Entry 7VF2 (electron microscopy, 3.00 A resolution); this record covers chains A and C of the 4 polymer chains in the assembly.

Chain A:
Molecule: Protein virilizer homolog
Organism: Homo sapiens
UniProtKB: Q69YN4 (VIR_HUMAN); numbering as in UniProt (aligned over 1-1812)
Sequence (1812 residues; each row starts with the number of its first residue):
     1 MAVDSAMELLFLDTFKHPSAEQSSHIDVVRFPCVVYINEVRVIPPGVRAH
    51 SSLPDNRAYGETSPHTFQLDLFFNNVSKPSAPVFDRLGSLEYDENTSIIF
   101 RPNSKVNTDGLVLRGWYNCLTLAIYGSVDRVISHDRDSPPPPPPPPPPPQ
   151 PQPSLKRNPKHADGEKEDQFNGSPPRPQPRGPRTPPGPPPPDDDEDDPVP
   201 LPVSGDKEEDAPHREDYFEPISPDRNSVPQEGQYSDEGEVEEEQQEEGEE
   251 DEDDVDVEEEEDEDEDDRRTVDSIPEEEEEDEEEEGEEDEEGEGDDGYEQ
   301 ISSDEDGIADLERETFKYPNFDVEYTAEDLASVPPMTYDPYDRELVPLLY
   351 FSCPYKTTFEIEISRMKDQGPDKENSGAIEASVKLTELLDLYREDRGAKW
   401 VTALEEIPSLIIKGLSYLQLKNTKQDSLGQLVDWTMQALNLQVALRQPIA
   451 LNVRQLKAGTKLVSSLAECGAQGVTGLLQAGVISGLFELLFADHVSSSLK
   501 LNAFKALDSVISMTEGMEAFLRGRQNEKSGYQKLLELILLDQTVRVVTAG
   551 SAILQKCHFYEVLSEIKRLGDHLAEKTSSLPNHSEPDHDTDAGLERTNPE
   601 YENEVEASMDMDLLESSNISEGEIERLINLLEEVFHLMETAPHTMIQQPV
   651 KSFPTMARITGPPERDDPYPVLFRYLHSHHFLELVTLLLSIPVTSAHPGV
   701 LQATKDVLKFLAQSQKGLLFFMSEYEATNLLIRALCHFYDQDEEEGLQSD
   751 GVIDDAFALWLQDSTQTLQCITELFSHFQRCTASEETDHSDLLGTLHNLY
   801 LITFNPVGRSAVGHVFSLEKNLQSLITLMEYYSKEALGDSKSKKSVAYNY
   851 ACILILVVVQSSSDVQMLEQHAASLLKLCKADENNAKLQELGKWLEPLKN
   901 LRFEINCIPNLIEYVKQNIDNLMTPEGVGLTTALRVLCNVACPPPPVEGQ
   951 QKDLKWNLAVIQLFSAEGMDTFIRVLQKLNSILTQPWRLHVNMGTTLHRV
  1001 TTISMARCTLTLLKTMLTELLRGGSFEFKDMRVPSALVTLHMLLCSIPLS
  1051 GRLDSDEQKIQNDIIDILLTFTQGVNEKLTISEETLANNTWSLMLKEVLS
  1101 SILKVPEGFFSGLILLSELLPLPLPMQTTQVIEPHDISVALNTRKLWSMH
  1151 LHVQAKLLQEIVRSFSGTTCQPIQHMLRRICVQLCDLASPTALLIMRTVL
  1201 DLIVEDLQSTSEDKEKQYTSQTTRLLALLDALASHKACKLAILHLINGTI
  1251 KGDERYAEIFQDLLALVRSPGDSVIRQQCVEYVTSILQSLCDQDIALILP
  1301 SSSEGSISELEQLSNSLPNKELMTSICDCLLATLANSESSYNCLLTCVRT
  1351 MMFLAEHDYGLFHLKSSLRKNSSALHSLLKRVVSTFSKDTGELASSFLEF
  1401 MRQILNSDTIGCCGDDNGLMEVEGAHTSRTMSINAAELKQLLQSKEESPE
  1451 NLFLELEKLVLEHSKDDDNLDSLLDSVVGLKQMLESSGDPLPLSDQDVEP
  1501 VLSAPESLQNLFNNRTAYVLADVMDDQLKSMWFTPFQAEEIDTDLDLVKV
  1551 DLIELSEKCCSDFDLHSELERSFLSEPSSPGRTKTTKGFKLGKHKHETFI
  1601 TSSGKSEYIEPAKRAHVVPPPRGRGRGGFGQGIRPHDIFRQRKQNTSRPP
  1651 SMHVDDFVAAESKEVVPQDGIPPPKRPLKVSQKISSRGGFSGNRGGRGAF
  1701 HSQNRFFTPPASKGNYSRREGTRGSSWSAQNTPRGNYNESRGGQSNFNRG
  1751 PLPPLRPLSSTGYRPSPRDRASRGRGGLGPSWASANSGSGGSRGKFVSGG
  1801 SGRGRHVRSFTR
Not modelled in the structure: 1-332, 580-618, 1410-1427, 1586-1812
Curated features (UniProtKB/Swiss-Prot):
  - modified residue: A2 (N-acetylalanine), S133 (Phosphoserine), S138 (Phosphoserine), S173 (Phosphoserine), T184 (Phosphothreonine), S222 (Phosphoserine), Y914 (Phosphotyrosine), S1579 (Phosphoserine), T1708 (Phosphothreonine), R1723 (Omega-N-methylarginine), R1741 (Asymmetric dimethylarginine), R1773 (Asymmetric dimethylarginine), R1775 (Asymmetric dimethylarginine), R1793 (Asymmetric dimethylarginine)

Chain C:
Molecule: Pre-mRNA-splicing regulator WTAP
Organism: Homo sapiens
UniProtKB: Q15007 (FL2D_HUMAN); residues 1-396 here = UniProt positions 1-396
Sequence (396 residues; each row starts with the number of its first residue):
     1 MTNEEPLPKKVRLSETDFKVMARDELILRWKQYEAYVQALEGKYTDLNSN
    51 DVTGLRESEEKLKQQQQESARRENILVMRLATKEQEMQECTTQIQYLKQV
   101 QQPSVAQLRSTMVDPAINLFFLKMKGELEQTKDKLEQAQNELSAWKFTPD
   151 SQTGKKLMAKCRMLIQENQELGRQLSQGRIAQLEAELALQKKYSEELKSS
   201 QDELNDFIIQLDEEVEGMQSTILVLQQQLKETRQQLAQYQQQQSQASAPS
   251 TSRTTASEPVEQSEATSKDCSRLTNGPSNGSSSRQRTSGSGFHREGNTTE
   301 DDFPSSPGNGNKSSNSSEERTGRGGSGYVNQLSAGYESVDSPTGSENSLT
   351 HQSNDTDSSHDPQEEKAVSGKGNRTVGSRHVQNGLDSSVNVQGSVL
Not modelled in the structure: 1-63, 248-396
Curated features (UniProtKB/Swiss-Prot):
  - modified residue: M1 (N-acetylmethionine), S14 (Phosphoserine), S305 (Phosphoserine), S306 (Phosphoserine), S341 (Phosphoserine), T350 (Phosphothreonine), S388 (Phosphoserine)
From the paper describing this entry:
  - self-association interface (contacts with another copy of this molecule); pairs are residue here / residue on that copy: W145-W145 (hydrophobic contact), F147-L157 (hydrophobic contact)
  - contacts within the chain: L142-W145 (hydrophobic contact), W145-F147 (hydrophobic contact), F147-P149 (pi stacking), F147-M158 (hydrophobic contact), F147-L157 (hydrophobic contact)

How chain A and chain C interact:
Pairs across the interface - 99 pairs, chain A then chain C:
  V333(A) - E73(C)
  V333(A) - V77(C)  hydrophobic
  M336(A) - L80(C)  hydrophobic
  Q442(A) - K230(C)  hydrogen bond
  L445(A) - L223(C)
  L445(A) - Q227(C)
  R446(A) - Q227(C)
  I449(A) - S220(C)  hydrogen bond (backbone-side chain)
  I449(A) - T221(C)
  I449(A) - V224(C)  hydrophobic
  N452(A) - S220(C)  hydrogen bond (side chain-backbone)
  N452(A) - L223(C)
  N452(A) - V224(C)
  V453(A) - Q219(C)
  V453(A) - S220(C)
  K457(A) - E216(C)  salt bridge
  H494(A) - Q219(C)
  H494(A) - I222(C)
  V495(A) - Q219(C)
  S496(A) - V215(C)
  S496(A) - E216(C)
  S496(A) - Q219(C)  hydrogen bond (backbone-side chain)
  S498(A) - E216(C)  hydrogen bond
  L499(A) - Q219(C)
  R545(A) - D212(C)  salt bridge
  K651(A) - D212(C)  salt bridge
  F653(A) - I208(C)  hydrophobic
  I659(A) - Q201(C)
  T660(A) - Q201(C)
  T660(A) - N205(C)  hydrogen bond
  L793(A) - N74(C)
  H797(A) - V77(C)
  H797(A) - A81(C)
  Y800(A) - A81(C)  hydrophobic
  Y800(A) - T82(C)
  Y800(A) - Q85(C)  hydrogen bond
  F804(A) - A81(C)
  F804(A) - E84(C)
  F804(A) - Q85(C)
  K843(A) - E68(C)  salt bridge
  K843(A) - R71(C)
  K844(A) - I75(C)
  K844(A) - M78(C)
  S845(A) - R71(C)
  V846(A) - R71(C)
  V846(A) - N74(C)
  V846(A) - M78(C)  hydrophobic
  Y850(A) - V77(C)
  Y850(A) - M78(C)
  I853(A) - M78(C)  hydrophobic
  W987(A) - R109(C)  hydrogen bond (backbone-side chain)
  R988(A) - R109(C)
  R988(A) - N118(C)
  H990(A) - R109(C)
  G994(A) - Y96(C)
  I1047(A) - V105(C)  hydrophobic
  I1047(A) - L108(C)  hydrophobic
  I1047(A) - R109(C)
  P1048(A) - V105(C)
  L1049(A) - Y96(C)
  L1049(A) - Q99(C)
  L1049(A) - Q101(C)
  L1049(A) - V105(C)
  L1103(A) - K125(C)  hydrogen bond (backbone-side chain)
  K1104(A) - F121(C)
  V1105(A) - N118(C)
  V1105(A) - L122(C)  hydrophobic
  P1106(A) - M112(C)
  P1106(A) - N118(C)
  P1106(A) - F121(C)
  E1107(A) - M112(C)
  E1107(A) - V113(C)
  E1107(A) - N118(C)  hydrogen bond
  F1109(A) - M112(C)  hydrophobic
  F1110(A) - L108(C)  hydrophobic
  C1170(A) - L108(C)  hydrophobic
  C1170(A) - T111(C)
  Q1171(A) - S104(C)
  P1172(A) - S104(C)
  I1173(A) - M112(C)  hydrophobic
  F1536(A) - S104(C)
  F1536(A) - V105(C)
  F1536(A) - L108(C)  hydrophobic
  Q1537(A) - S104(C)  hydrogen bond (backbone-side chain)
  A1538(A) - P103(C)
  D1542(A) - Q107(C)
  D1546(A) - Q107(C)
  S1556(A) - F120(C)
  E1557(A) - F120(C)
  E1557(A) - K123(C)
  C1560(A) - K123(C)
  C1560(A) - M124(C)  hydrophobic
  S1561(A) - E127(C)  hydrogen bond
  F1563(A) - K123(C)
  H1566(A) - L119(C)
  H1566(A) - F120(C)
  L1569(A) - L119(C)  hydrophobic
  E1570(A) - A116(C)
  F1573(A) - L119(C)  hydrophobic
Also at the interface, not in a pair above, chain A (82 interface residues in all): P334, A444, Q447, P448, L456, S497, V650, H789, L801, T803, R809, S842, S965, N992, M993, T995, S1050, G1051, T1168, T1169, I1553
Also at the interface, not in a pair above, chain C (58 interface residues in all): R72, R79, E89, Q93, L97, Q102, P115, I117, K191, I209
From the paper, about this interface:
  - pairs named by the authors: S498(A)-E216(C), Y800(A)-Q85(C) (hydrogen bond), W987(A)-R109(C) (cation-pi contact), D1546(A)-Q107(C) (hydrogen bond)

In short:
82 residues of chain A face 58 of chain C across their interface, with 12 hydrogen bonds and 4 salt bridges.
Among the polar pairs are K457(A)-E216(C), R545(A)-D212(C) and K651(A)-D212(C). The authors report a contact
between S498(A) and E216(C); hydrogen bonds between Y800(A) and Q85(C) and D1546(A) and Q107(C); a cation-pi
contact between W987(A) and R109(C). The paper reports a self-association interface involving W145(C) and
F147(C); contacts within the chain involving L142(C), W145(C) and F147(C) among others.
Here chain A is Protein virilizer homolog and chain C is Pre-mRNA-splicing regulator WTAP, both from Homo
sapiens. Entry 7VF2 (Human m6A-METTL associated complex (WTAP, VIRMA, ZC3H13, and HAKAI)) was determined by
electron microscopy, deposited together with 7VF5.
